PDB entry 4ADD | X-ray diffraction, 2.45 A resolution | chains A and B

Chain A (and B):
Protein: Succinylornithine transaminase
From: Escherichia coli
Notes: EC 2.6.1.17, 2.6.1.81; chain B of this document is another copy of the same molecule, construct and numbering; everything in this record applies to it too
UniProt: P77581 (ASTC_ECOLI); residue numbers follow UniProt; this construct covers 1-406
Amino-acid sequence (406 residues; each row starts with the number of its first residue):
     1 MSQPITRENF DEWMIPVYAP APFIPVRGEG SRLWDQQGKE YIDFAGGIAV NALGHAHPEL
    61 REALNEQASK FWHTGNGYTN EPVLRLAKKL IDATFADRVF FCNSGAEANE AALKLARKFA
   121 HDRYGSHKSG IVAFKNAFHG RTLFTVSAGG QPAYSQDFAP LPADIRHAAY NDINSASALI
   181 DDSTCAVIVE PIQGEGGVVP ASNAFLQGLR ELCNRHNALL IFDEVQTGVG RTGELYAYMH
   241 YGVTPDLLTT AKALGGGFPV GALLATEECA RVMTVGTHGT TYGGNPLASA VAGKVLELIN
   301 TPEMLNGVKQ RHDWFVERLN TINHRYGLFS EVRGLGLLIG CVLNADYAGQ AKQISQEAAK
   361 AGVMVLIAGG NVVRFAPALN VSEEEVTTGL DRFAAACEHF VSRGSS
Disordered / not traced: 1-2, 403-406
Residues lining bound ligands:
  - pyridoxal phosphate / SUO, molecule 1: Y18, A19, I48, S104, G105, A106, N109, F138, H139, G140, R141, E190, E195, D223, V225, Q226, K252
  - pyridoxal phosphate / SUO, molecule 2: N76, G77, E107, G279, T280, T281
From the paper describing this entry:
  - conformationally variable residues (loop rearrangement, side-chain flip): Y18, F138, Q151 to Y154, K252
  - binding site for the ligand SUO: R141

Interface between chain A and chain B:
Pairs across the interface (225; chain A residue first):
  I5(A) - E81(B)
  I5(A) - L84(B)  hydrophobic
  I5(A) - R85(B)
  F10(A) - T79(B)
  F10(A) - L84(B)  hydrophobic
  D11(A) - R98(B)  hydrogen bond (backbone-side chain)
  E12(A) - D97(B)
  E12(A) - R98(B)
  W13(A) - L84(B)
  W13(A) - K88(B)
  W13(A) - I91(B)  hydrophobic
  W13(A) - R98(B)
  W13(A) - V99(B)  hydrogen bond (backbone-backbone)
  M14(A) - L84(B)  hydrophobic
  M14(A) - A87(B)  hydrophobic
  M14(A) - R98(B)  hydrogen bond (backbone-side chain)
  M14(A) - V99(B)
  I15(A) - R98(B)
  I15(A) - V99(B)  hydrogen bond (backbone-backbone)
  I15(A) - F100(B)
  I15(A) - A270(B)  hydrophobic
  I15(A) - M273(B)  hydrophobic
  P16(A) - R98(B)
  P16(A) - A270(B)
  P16(A) - M273(B)
  P16(A) - T274(B)
  P16(A) - V275(B)
  V17(A) - M273(B)
  V17(A) - T274(B)
  V17(A) - V275(B)
  V17(A) - G276(B)  hydrogen bond (backbone-backbone)
  V17(A) - T277(B)
  V17(A) - H278(B)
  Y18(A) - N76(B)  hydrogen bond
  Y18(A) - F100(B)
  Y18(A) - G279(B)
  Y18(A) - T280(B)  hydrogen bond (side chain-backbone)
  P20(A) - N76(B)
  P20(A) - G77(B)
  P20(A) - Y78(B)
  P20(A) - T79(B)
  A21(A) - G77(B)  hydrogen bond (backbone-backbone)
  A21(A) - Y78(B)  hydrophobic
  F23(A) - Y78(B)  hydrophobic
  I24(A) - T79(B)
  I24(A) - N80(B)
  P25(A) - F71(B)
  P25(A) - Y78(B)  hydrophobic
  P25(A) - T79(B)
  V26(A) - K70(B)
  V26(A) - F71(B)
  R27(A) - K70(B)
  R27(A) - F71(B)
  G28(A) - K70(B)  hydrogen bond (backbone-backbone)
  G28(A) - F71(B)
  Q36(A) - E81(B)  hydrogen bond
  G47(A) - H73(B)  hydrogen bond (backbone-side chain)
  G47(A) - T74(B)
  V50(A) - H73(B)
  V50(A) - T281(B)
  N51(A) - H73(B)  hydrogen bond (side chain-backbone)
  H55(A) - F71(B)
  H55(A) - H73(B)
  A56(A) - A68(B)
  A56(A) - S69(B)
  A56(A) - K70(B)
  L60(A) - W72(B)
  R61(A) - A68(B)
  R61(A) - S69(B)
  R61(A) - W72(B)
  L64(A) - L64(B)  hydrophobic
  L64(A) - A68(B)  hydrophobic
  N65(A) - N65(B)  hydrogen bond
  A68(A) - A56(B)
  A68(A) - R61(B)
  A68(A) - L64(B)  hydrophobic
  S69(A) - R27(B)
  S69(A) - A56(B)
  S69(A) - R61(B)
  K70(A) - V26(B)
  K70(A) - R27(B)
  K70(A) - G28(B)  hydrogen bond (backbone-backbone)
  K70(A) - A56(B)
  F71(A) - P25(B)
  F71(A) - V26(B)
  F71(A) - R27(B)
  F71(A) - G28(B)
  F71(A) - H55(B)
  W72(A) - A56(B)
  W72(A) - L60(B)
  W72(A) - R61(B)
  W72(A) - L64(B)  hydrophobic
  W72(A) - F258(B)
  W72(A) - V291(B)  hydrophobic
  H73(A) - G47(B)  hydrogen bond (side chain-backbone)
  H73(A) - V50(B)
  H73(A) - N51(B)  hydrogen bond (backbone-side chain)
  H73(A) - H55(B)
  H73(A) - G257(B)
  T74(A) - G47(B)
  T74(A) - I48(B)
  N76(A) - Y18(B)  hydrogen bond
  N76(A) - P20(B)
  G77(A) - P20(B)
  G77(A) - A21(B)  hydrogen bond (backbone-backbone)
  Y78(A) - P20(B)
  Y78(A) - A21(B)  hydrophobic
  Y78(A) - F23(B)  hydrophobic
  Y78(A) - P25(B)  hydrophobic
  Y78(A) - M364(B)
  T79(A) - F10(B)
  T79(A) - P20(B)
  T79(A) - I24(B)
  T79(A) - P25(B)
  N80(A) - I24(B)
  E81(A) - I5(B)
  E81(A) - Q36(B)  hydrogen bond
  V83(A) - M14(B)
  L84(A) - I5(B)  hydrophobic
  L84(A) - F10(B)  hydrophobic
  L84(A) - W13(B)
  L84(A) - M14(B)  hydrophobic
  R85(A) - Q3(B)  hydrogen bond (side chain-backbone)
  R85(A) - I5(B)
  A87(A) - W13(B)  hydrophobic
  A87(A) - M14(B)  hydrophobic
  K88(A) - W13(B)
  I91(A) - W13(B)  hydrophobic
  D97(A) - E12(B)
  D97(A) - W13(B)
  R98(A) - D11(B)  hydrogen bond (side chain-backbone)
  R98(A) - E12(B)  hydrogen bond (side chain-backbone)
  R98(A) - W13(B)
  R98(A) - M14(B)  hydrogen bond (side chain-backbone)
  R98(A) - I15(B)
  V99(A) - W13(B)  hydrogen bond (backbone-backbone)
  V99(A) - M14(B)
  V99(A) - I15(B)  hydrogen bond (backbone-backbone)
  F100(A) - I15(B)
  F100(A) - Y18(B)
  N103(A) - Y282(B)
  S104(A) - E107(B)  hydrogen bond
  E107(A) - S104(B)  hydrogen bond
  E110(A) - T142(B)
  E110(A) - L143(B)  hydrogen bond (side chain-backbone)
  K114(A) - R141(B)  hydrogen bond (side chain-backbone)
  K114(A) - F158(B)
  R117(A) - D157(B)
  R117(A) - F158(B)  hydrogen bond (side chain-backbone)
  R117(A) - A159(B)  hydrogen bond (side chain-backbone)
  R117(A) - P160(B)  hydrogen bond (side chain-backbone)
  K118(A) - D157(B)
  H121(A) - D157(B)  hydrogen bond (side chain-backbone)
  H121(A) - A159(B)  hydrogen bond (side chain-backbone)
  S129(A) - A159(B)  hydrogen bond (side chain-backbone)
  S129(A) - P160(B)
  R141(A) - K114(B)  hydrogen bond (backbone-side chain)
  R141(A) - G276(B)  hydrogen bond (side chain-backbone)
  R141(A) - T277(B)
  R141(A) - H278(B)
  R141(A) - G279(B)
  T142(A) - E110(B)
  L143(A) - E110(B)  hydrogen bond (backbone-side chain)
  L143(A) - F144(B)  hydrophobic
  L143(A) - P162(B)  hydrophobic
  F144(A) - L143(B)  hydrophobic
  Y154(A) - G276(B)
  D157(A) - R117(B)
  D157(A) - K118(B)
  D157(A) - H121(B)
  F158(A) - K114(B)
  F158(A) - R117(B)  hydrogen bond (backbone-side chain)
  F158(A) - K118(B)
  F158(A) - T277(B)
  A159(A) - R117(B)  hydrogen bond (backbone-side chain)
  A159(A) - H121(B)  hydrogen bond (backbone-side chain)
  A159(A) - S129(B)  hydrogen bond (backbone-side chain)
  P160(A) - R117(B)  hydrogen bond (backbone-side chain)
  P160(A) - S129(B)
  P160(A) - A163(B)
  P162(A) - L143(B)  hydrophobic
  P162(A) - P162(B)
  D164(A) - P160(B)
  A251(A) - Y282(B)
  K252(A) - T281(B)  hydrogen bond
  K252(A) - Y282(B)  hydrogen bond (backbone-side chain)
  G257(A) - H73(B)
  F258(A) - F258(B)  hydrophobic
  F258(A) - Y282(B)
  P259(A) - Y282(B)  hydrophobic
  P259(A) - N285(B)
  V260(A) - Y282(B)  hydrogen bond (backbone-side chain)
  A265(A) - I15(B)  hydrophobic
  A270(A) - I15(B)  hydrophobic
  A270(A) - P16(B)
  M273(A) - I15(B)  hydrophobic
  M273(A) - P16(B)
  M273(A) - V17(B)  hydrophobic
  T274(A) - P16(B)
  T274(A) - V17(B)
  V275(A) - P16(B)  hydrogen bond (backbone-backbone)
  V275(A) - V17(B)
  G276(A) - V17(B)  hydrogen bond (backbone-backbone)
  G276(A) - R141(B)  hydrogen bond (backbone-side chain)
  G276(A) - Y154(B)
  T277(A) - V17(B)
  T277(A) - R141(B)
  T277(A) - F158(B)
  H278(A) - V17(B)
  H278(A) - R141(B)
  G279(A) - Y18(B)
  G279(A) - R141(B)
  T280(A) - Y18(B)  hydrogen bond (backbone-side chain)
  T281(A) - V50(B)
  T281(A) - K252(B)  hydrogen bond
  Y282(A) - N103(B)
  Y282(A) - A251(B)
  Y282(A) - K252(B)  hydrogen bond (side chain-backbone)
  Y282(A) - F258(B)
  Y282(A) - P259(B)  hydrophobic
  Y282(A) - V260(B)  hydrogen bond (side chain-backbone)
  N285(A) - P259(B)
  L287(A) - L64(B)  hydrophobic
  V291(A) - W72(B)  hydrophobic
  M364(A) - Y78(B)
Also at the interface, not in a pair above, chain A (110 interface residues in all): Q3, T6, R7, N9, A19, L33, A45, I48, G75, F101, D122, V146, Q156, A163, G256, L263, V365
Also at the interface, not in a pair above, chain B (108 interface residues in all): P4, T6, R7, N9, A19, L33, A45, G75, F101, D122, D164, G256, L263, A265, L287, V365

Overview:
The interface between chain A and chain B involves 110 residues on one side and 108 on the other; the contacts
include 53 hydrogen bonds. Among the polar pairs are D11(A)-R98(B), M14(A)-R98(B) and Y18(A)-N76(B). From the
paper: a binding site for the ligand SUO at R141(A); conformational variability at Y18(A), F138(A) and Q151(A)
among others.
Both chains are Succinylornithine transaminase (Escherichia coli). Entry 4ADD (Structural and functional study
of succinyl-ornithine transaminase from E. coli) was determined by X-ray diffraction (same publication as
4ADB, 4ADC and 4ADE).
